1KIG - chains H and I of the 3 polymer chains in the assembly; structure by X-ray diffraction, 3.00 A resolution.

== Chain H ==
Name: Factor xa
Source organism: Bos taurus
Notes: EC 3.4.21.6
UniProt: P00743 (FA10_BOVIN); the construct lacks a stretch of the UniProt sequence and is renumbered around it, so the offset changes along the chain: 16-61 = UniProt 234-279; 62-124 = UniProt 281-343; 125-131 = UniProt 345-351; 132-150 = UniProt 354-372; 4 more segments
Amino-acid sequence (241 residues; row label = number of the first residue in the row; note: 2 numbers in that range are skipped by the numbering (no residue carries them; nothing is unmodelled there); a row labelled like 131A-131B holds insertion residues (131A, then the next letters in order)):
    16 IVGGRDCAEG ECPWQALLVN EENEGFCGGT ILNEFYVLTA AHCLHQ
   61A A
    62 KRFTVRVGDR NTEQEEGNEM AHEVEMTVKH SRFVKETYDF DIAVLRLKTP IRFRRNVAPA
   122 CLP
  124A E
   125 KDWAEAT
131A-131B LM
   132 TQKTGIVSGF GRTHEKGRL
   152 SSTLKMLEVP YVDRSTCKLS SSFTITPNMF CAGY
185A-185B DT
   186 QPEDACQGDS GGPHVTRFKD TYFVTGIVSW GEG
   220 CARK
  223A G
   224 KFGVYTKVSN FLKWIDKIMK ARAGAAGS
Disulfide bonds: Cys22-Cys27, Cys42-Cys58, Cys168-Cys182, Cys191-Cys220
Curated features (UniProtKB/Swiss-Prot):
  - active site (Charge relay system): His57, Asp102, Ser195

== Chain I ==
Name: Anticoagulant peptide
Source organism: Ornithodoros moubata
UniProt: P17726 (TAP_ORNMO); residues 501-560 here correspond to UniProt positions 1-60 (UniProt number = residue number - 500)
Amino-acid sequence (60 residues; row label = number of the first residue in the row):
   501 YNRLCIKPRD WIDECDSNEG GERAYFRNGK GGCDSFWICP EDHTGADYYS SYRDCFNACI
Disulfide bonds: Cys505-Cys559, Cys515-Cys539, Cys533-Cys555

== Chain H / chain I interface ==
Contacting residue pairs - 49 pairs, chain H then chain I:
  Glu97(H) with Arg503(I), salt bridge; Ile506(I); Lys507(I), salt bridge; Pro508(I)
  Thr98(H) with Arg503(I), hydrogen bond (backbone-side chain)
  Tyr99(H) with Arg503(I); Ile506(I)
  Arg143(H) with Asn557(I), hydrogen bond (side chain-backbone); Ala558(I); Ile560(I), hydrogen bond (side chain-backbone)
  Glu146(H) with Asn502(I); Tyr549(I), hydrogen bond; Asn557(I); Ala558(I)
  Lys147(H) with Tyr549(I); Asp554(I), salt bridge; Asn557(I); Ala558(I)
  Gly148(H) with Asn557(I)
  Ser173(H) with Thr544(I); Ala546(I)
  Phe174(H) with Arg503(I); Lys507(I)
  Asp189(H) with Tyr501(I), hydrogen bond
  Ala190(H) with Tyr501(I)
  Cys191(H) with Tyr501(I)
  Gln192(H) with Tyr501(I), hydrogen bond (side chain-backbone); Asn502(I), hydrogen bond (side chain-backbone); Cys505(I); Ala558(I)
  Ser195(H) with Tyr501(I), hydrogen bond (side chain-backbone)
  Val213(H) with Tyr501(I), hydrophobic
  Trp215(H) with Tyr501(I), hydrogen bond (backbone-side chain); Arg503(I)
  Gly216(H) with Tyr501(I), hydrogen bond (backbone-backbone); Asn502(I); Arg503(I), hydrogen bond (backbone-backbone)
  Glu217(H) with Asn502(I); Leu504(I); Ala546(I); Asp547(I)
  Gly218(H) with Tyr501(I); Asn502(I), hydrogen bond (backbone-side chain); Leu504(I)
  Arg222(H) with Leu504(I); Asp547(I), salt bridge
  Lys224(H) with Asp547(I), salt bridge
  Gly226(H) with Tyr501(I)
  Val227(H) with Tyr501(I)
Interface residues without a listed pair, chain H (28 interface residues in all): His57, Arg149, Ser214, Cys220, Tyr228
Interface residues without a listed pair, chain I (19 interface residues in all): Gly545, Tyr548, Cys559

== Summary ==
Chain H and chain I form an interface of 28 and 19 residues respectively, with 12 hydrogen bonds and 5 salt
bridges. Polar pairs include Glu97(H)-Arg503(I), Glu97(H)-Lys507(I) and Lys147(H)-Asp554(I). UniProt lists 3
active-site residues on chain H.
Chain H is Factor xa (Bos taurus) and chain I is Anticoagulant peptide (Ornithodoros moubata); the structure,
Bovine factor xa, was determined by X-ray diffraction.
